Entry 7F43 (X-ray diffraction, 1.62 A resolution); this record covers chains A and B.

[Chain A (and B)]
Molecule: Protein mono-ADP-ribosyltransferase PARP15
From: Homo sapiens
Notes: EC 2.4.2.-; chain B of this document is another copy of the same molecule, construct and numbering; everything in this record applies to it too
UniProt: Q460N3 (PAR15_HUMAN); residue numbers follow UniProt; this construct covers 481-678
Amino-acid sequence (200 residues; each row starts with the number of its first residue):
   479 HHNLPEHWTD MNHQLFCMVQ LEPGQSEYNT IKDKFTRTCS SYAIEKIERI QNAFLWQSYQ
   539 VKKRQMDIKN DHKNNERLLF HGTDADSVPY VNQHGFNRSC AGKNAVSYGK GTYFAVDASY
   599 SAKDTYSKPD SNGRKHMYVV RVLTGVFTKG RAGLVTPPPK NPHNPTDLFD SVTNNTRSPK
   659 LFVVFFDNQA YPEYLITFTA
Not modelled in the structure: 479-480, 490-491 (chain B: fully traced)
Differences from the reference sequence: expression tag (479-480)
UniProt features mapped onto this chain:
  - mutagenesis: His559 (H559Y: Abolishes catalytic activity), Gly560 (G560A: Slightly reduces catalytic activity. Abolishes activity; when associated with Y-559 and C-604), Tyr604 (Y604C: Reduces catalytic activity 20-fold. Abolishes activity; when associated with Y-559 and A-560)

[Interface between chain A and chain B]
Residue-residue contacts (35):
  Phe532(A) - Gln543(B)  hydrogen bond (backbone-side chain)
  Gln535(A) - Gln543(B)  hydrogen bond
  Ser536(A) - Val539(B)
  Ser536(A) - Gln543(B)
  Val539(A) - Ser536(B)
  Val539(A) - Val539(B)  hydrophobic
  Gln543(A) - Phe532(B)  hydrogen bond (side chain-backbone)
  Gln543(A) - Gln535(B)  hydrogen bond
  Gln543(A) - Ser536(B)
  Pro567(A) - Thr644(B)
  Tyr568(A) - Thr634(B)
  Tyr568(A) - Phe664(B)
  Gln571(A) - Thr644(B)
  His572(A) - Thr644(B)  hydrogen bond (side chain-backbone)
  His572(A) - Leu646(B)
  Asn575(A) - Arg576(B)  hydrogen bond
  Asn575(A) - Thr634(B)
  Asn575(A) - Phe664(B)
  Arg576(A) - Asn575(B)  hydrogen bond
  Arg576(A) - Arg576(B)
  Arg576(A) - Ser577(B)  hydrogen bond
  Arg576(A) - Asp665(B)  salt bridge
  Ser577(A) - Arg576(B)  hydrogen bond
  Val633(A) - Ser577(B)
  Thr634(A) - Asn575(B)
  Thr644(A) - Pro567(B)
  Thr644(A) - Tyr568(B)
  Thr644(A) - His572(B)  hydrogen bond (backbone-side chain)
  Leu646(A) - His572(B)
  Phe664(A) - Tyr568(B)
  Phe664(A) - Asn575(B)
  Phe664(A) - Asp665(B)
  Asp665(A) - Arg576(B)  salt bridge
  Asp665(A) - Phe664(B)
  Asp665(A) - Asp665(B)  hydrogen bond (side chain-backbone)
Interface residues without a listed pair, chain A (21 interface residues in all): Lys540, Ile546, Cys578
Interface residues without a listed pair, chain B (22 interface residues in all): Leu493, Ile546, Gln571, Cys578, Val633, Asn666

[Overview]
Chain A and chain B form an interface of 21 and 22 residues respectively, with 11 hydrogen bonds and 2 salt
bridges. Polar contacts include Arg576(A)-Asp665(B), Phe532(A)-Gln543(B) and Gln535(A)-Gln543(B). Curated
annotation (UniProt) lists 3 mutagenesis sites on chain A.
Both chains are Protein mono-ADP-ribosyltransferase PARP15 (Homo sapiens). Entry 7F43 (PARP15 catalytic domain
in complex with Niraparib) was determined by X-ray diffraction, deposited together with 7F41.
